7Y5B - chains B and E of the 20 polymer chains in the assembly; structure by electron microscopy, 4.40 A resolution (low resolution: residue-level contacts below are approximate; hydrogen-bond / salt-bridge calls are withheld).

[Chain B]
Name: ATP synthase subunit alpha
Organism: Mycolicibacterium smegmatis
Notes: EC 7.1.2.2
UniProt: A0R202 (ATPA_MYCS2); numbering as in UniProt (aligned over 1-548)
Amino-acid sequence (548 residues; each row starts with the number of its first residue):
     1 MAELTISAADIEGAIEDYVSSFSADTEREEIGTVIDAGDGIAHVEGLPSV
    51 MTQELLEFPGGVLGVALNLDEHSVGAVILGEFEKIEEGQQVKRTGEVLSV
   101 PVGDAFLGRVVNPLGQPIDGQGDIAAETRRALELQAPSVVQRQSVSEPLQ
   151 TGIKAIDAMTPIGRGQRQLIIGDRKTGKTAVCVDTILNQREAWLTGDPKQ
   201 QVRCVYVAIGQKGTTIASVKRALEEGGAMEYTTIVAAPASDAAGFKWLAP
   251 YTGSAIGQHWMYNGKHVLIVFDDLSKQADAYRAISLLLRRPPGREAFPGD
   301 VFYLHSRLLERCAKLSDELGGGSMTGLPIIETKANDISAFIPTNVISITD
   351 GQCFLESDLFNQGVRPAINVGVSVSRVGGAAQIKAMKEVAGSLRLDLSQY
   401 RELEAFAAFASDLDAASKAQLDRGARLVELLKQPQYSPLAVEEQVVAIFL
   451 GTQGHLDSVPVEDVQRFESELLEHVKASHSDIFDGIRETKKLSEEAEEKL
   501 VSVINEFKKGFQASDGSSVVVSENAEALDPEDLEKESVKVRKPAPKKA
Not modelled in the structure: 1-10, 23-27, 521-548
UniProt features mapped onto this chain:
  - binding site (ATP): Gly172 to Thr179
  - site: Ser373 (Required for activity)
Residues lining bound ligands: ATP (adenosine-5'-triphosphate): Arg174, Lys175, Thr176, Gly177, Lys178, Thr179, Ala180, Phe360, Arg365, Gln433, Pro434, Gln435

[Chain E]
Name: ATP synthase subunit beta
Organism: Mycolicibacterium smegmatis
Notes: EC 7.1.2.2
UniProt: A0R200 (ATPB_MYCS2); numbering as in UniProt (aligned over 2-475)
Amino-acid sequence (481 residues; row label = number of the first residue in the row; numbers below 1 keep their minus sign (Met-5 is residue -5)):
    -5 MHHHHHHTATAEKTAGRVVRITGPVVDVEFPRGSVPELFNALHAEITFGA
    45 LAKTLTLEVAQHLGDSLVRCISMQPTDGLVRGVEVTDTGASISVPVGDGV
    95 KGHVFNALGDCLDDPGYGKDFEHWSIHRKPPAFSDLEPRTEMLETGLKVV
   145 DLLTPYVRGGKIALFGGAGVGKTVLIQEMINRIARNFGGTSVFAGVGERT
   195 REGNDLWVELADANVLKDTALVFGQMDEPPGTRMRVALSALTMAEFFRDE
   245 QGQDVLLFIDNIFRFTQAGSEVSTLLGRMPSAVGYQPTLADEMGELQERI
   295 TSTRGRSITSMQAVYVPADDYTDPAPATTFAHLDATTELSRAVFSKGIFP
   345 AVDPLASSSTILDPAIVGDEHYRVAQEVIRILQRYKDLQDIIAILGIDEL
   395 SEEDKQLVNRARRIERFLSQNMMAAEQFTGQPGSTVPLKETIEAFDKLTK
   445 GEFDHLPEQAFFLIGGLDDLAKKAESLGAKL
Not modelled in the structure: -5 to 7, 472-475
Construct notes: initiating methionine (-5); expression tag (-4 to 1)
Ion coordination: Mg2+: Thr167 (together with ATP)
Residues lining bound ligands:
  - ATP (adenosine-5'-triphosphate), molecule 1: Gly161, Ala162, Gly163, Val164, Gly165, Lys166, Thr167, Val168, Arg193, Phe338, Phe343, Met416, Ala419, Phe422
  - ATP, molecule 2: Leu356, Asp357, Tyr366

[How chain B and chain E interact]
Residue-residue contacts (47; chain B residue first):
  Val50(B) - Val74(E)
  Val50(B) - Arg75(E)
  Met51(B) - Gly72(E)
  Met51(B) - Leu73(E)
  Thr52(B) - Ile15(E)
  Thr52(B) - Asp71(E)
  Thr52(B) - Leu73(E)
  Gln53(B) - Asp71(E)
  Asn68(B) - Thr16(E)
  Leu69(B) - Arg14(E)
  Leu69(B) - Ile15(E)
  Leu69(B) - Arg75(E)
  Asp70(B) - Arg14(E)
  Asp70(B) - Arg75(E)
  Glu71(B) - Val13(E)
  Glu71(B) - Arg75(E)
  Val74(B) - Arg75(E)
  Val97(B) - Phe42(E)
  Leu134(B) - Leu45(E)
  Ala136(B) - Asp221(E)
  Val139(B) - Asn198(E)
  Val139(B) - Phe217(E)
  Val140(B) - Leu106(E)
  Arg142(B) - Thr194(E)
  Arg142(B) - Asn198(E)
  Gln143(B) - Asn198(E)
  Arg167(B) - Arg193(E)
  Pro291(B) - Pro274(E)
  Arg294(B) - Val277(E)
  Arg294(B) - Ala312(E)
  Arg294(B) - Asp317(E)
  Gly299(B) - Glu265(E)
  Phe302(B) - Arg258(E)
  Phe302(B) - Gln261(E)
  Tyr303(B) - Glu265(E)
  Ser306(B) - Met220(E)
  Glu310(B) - Thr194(E)
  Glu310(B) - Met220(E)
  Glu310(B) - Asp221(E)
  Thr343(B) - Ala162(E)
  Thr343(B) - Tyr309(E)
  Ser347(B) - Arg193(E)
  Ser347(B) - Arg258(E)
  Ile348(B) - Arg193(E)
  Ile348(B) - Met220(E)
  Thr349(B) - Arg193(E)
  Asp350(B) - Arg195(E)
Other interface residues (no listed pair), chain B (35 interface residues in all): Ser73, Ser138, Pro292, Asp300, Ile337, Arg376
Other interface residues (no listed pair), chain E (35 interface residues in all): Gly197, Trp201, Glu222, Thr268, Gly278, Asp314, Arg335

[Overview]
Chain B and chain E each contribute 35 residues to their interface. Ligands of chain B: ATP. Ligands of chain
E: ATP. UniProt lists 8 ATP-binding residues on chain B.
Here chain B is ATP synthase subunit alpha and chain E is ATP synthase subunit beta, both from
Mycolicibacterium smegmatis. Entry 7Y5B (Cryo-EM structure of F-ATP synthase from Mycolicibacterium smegmatis
(rotational state 1)) was determined by electron microscopy (same publication as 7Y5A, 7Y5C and 7Y5D).
